Entry 8REP (X-ray diffraction, 2.20 A resolution); this record covers chains A and B of the 4 polymer chains in the assembly.

== Chain A (and B) ==
Protein: Flavin-dependent thymidylate synthase
Source organism: Thermotoga maritima
Notes: chain B of this document is another copy of the same molecule, construct and numbering; everything in this record applies to it too
UniProt: Q9WYT0 (THYX_THEMA); residues 1-220 here = UniProt positions 1-220
Chain sequence (232 residues; numbered -11 to 220; the number before each row is that of its first residue; numbers below 1 keep their minus sign (Met-11 is residue -11)):
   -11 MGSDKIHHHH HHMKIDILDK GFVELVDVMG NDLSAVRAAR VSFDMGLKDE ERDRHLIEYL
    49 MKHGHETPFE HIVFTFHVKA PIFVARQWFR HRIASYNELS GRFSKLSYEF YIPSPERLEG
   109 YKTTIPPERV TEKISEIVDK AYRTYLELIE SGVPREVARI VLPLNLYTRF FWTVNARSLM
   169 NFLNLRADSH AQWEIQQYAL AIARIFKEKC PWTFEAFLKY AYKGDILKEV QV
Not modelled in the structure: -11 to 0, 32-36 (chain B: -11 to -1, 32-36, 220)
Construct notes: initiating methionine (-11); expression tag (-10 to 0); engineered mutation Phe91 (Tyr in Q9WYT0)
Small-molecule neighbours:
  - FAD (flavin-adenine dinucleotide), molecule 1: Glu54, Thr55, Glu58, Ile81, Asn163, Arg165, Ser166
  - FAD, molecule 2: Arg78, His79, Arg80, Ile81, Ser166, Asn169, Leu173, Arg174, His178, Ala179
  - FAD, molecule 3: Ala82, Ser83, Tyr84, Asn85, Glu86, Ser88, Arg90
Swiss-Prot annotation at these positions:
  - motif: Arg78 to Ser88 (ThyX motif)
  - active site: Arg174 (Involved in ionization of N3 of dUMP, leading to its activation)
  - binding site (FAD): Thr55, Arg78 to Ile81, Glu86, Asn163 to Arg165, Asn169
  - binding site (dUMP): Gln75 to Arg78, Glu86 to Arg90, Arg147, Arg174
  - mutagenesis: His53 (H53A: Shows 1.39% of wild-type activity), Ser88 (S88A/C: Still catalytically active although shows a large decrease in activity), Arg90 (R90A: Binds dUMP 670-fold weaker than wild-type), Glu144 (E144A: Shows 0.113% of wild-type activity; E144R: Shows 0.016% of wild-type activity), Arg174 (R174A: Still catalytically active although only shows 0.0008% of wild-type activity. Binds dUMP 7300-fold weaker than wild-type; R174K: Loss of catalytic activity)

== Interface between chain A and chain B ==
Pairs across the interface - 54 pairs, chain A then chain B:
  Glu12(A) with Phe31(B)
  Leu13(A) with Phe31(B)
  Val14(A) with Phe31(B), hydrophobic
  Asp15(A) with Met17(B); Gly18(B)
  Val16(A) with Met17(B)
  Met17(A) with Asp15(B); Val16(B); Met17(B), hydrophobic; Val61(B), hydrophobic; Thr63(B)
  Gly18(A) with Asp15(B)
  Arg25(A) with Val14(B); Phe159(B)
  Ala26(A) with Asn85(B); Phe159(B), hydrophobic
  Val29(A) with His65(B); Asn85(B); Glu86(B); Leu87(B), hydrophobic; Arg157(B), hydrogen bond (backbone-side chain); Phe158(B), hydrophobic; Phe159(B)
  Ser30(A) with Phe159(B)
  Phe31(A) with His0(B); Glu12(B); Leu13(B); Val14(B)
  Thr55(A) with Asn85(B), hydrogen bond
  Pro56(A) with Asn85(B)
  Glu58(A) with Ser83(B), hydrogen bond; Thr161(B)
  His59(A) with Ser83(B); Asn85(B), hydrogen bond; Thr161(B), hydrogen bond
  Val61(A) with Met17(B), hydrophobic
  Thr63(A) with Met17(B)
  His65(A) with Val29(B)
  Ser83(A) with Glu58(B), hydrogen bond; His59(B)
  Asn85(A) with Ala26(B); Val29(B); Thr55(B), hydrogen bond; Pro56(B); His59(B), hydrogen bond
  Glu86(A) with Val29(B)
  Arg157(A) with Val29(B), hydrogen bond (side chain-backbone)
  Phe158(A) with Val29(B), hydrophobic
  Phe159(A) with Arg25(B); Ala26(B), hydrophobic; Val29(B); Ser30(B); Phe31(B)
  Thr161(A) with His59(B), hydrogen bond
Other interface residues (no listed pair), chain A (29 interface residues in all): Tyr84, Leu87, Asn163
Other interface residues (no listed pair), chain B (30 interface residues in all): Tyr84, Asn163

== Overview ==
The interface between chain A and chain B involves 29 residues on one side and 30 on the other, with 10
hydrogen bonds. Polar contacts include Val29(A)-Arg157(B), Thr55(A)-Asn85(B) and Glu58(A)-Ser83(B). Chain A
binds 3 copies of flavin-adenine dinucleotide.
Both chains are Flavin-dependent thymidylate synthase (Thermotoga maritima). Entry 8REP (Crystal structure of
oxidized ThyX-Y91F mutant) was determined by X-ray diffraction, deposited together with 8REN, 8REO and 8REQ.
